PDB entry 8QYZ | X-ray diffraction, 3.00 A resolution | chains C and I of the 3 polymer chains in the assembly

[Chain C]
Name: Exportin-1
Organism: Saccharomyces cerevisiae S288C
Notes: engineered mutation(s): del(377-413)
UniProt: P30822 (XPO1_YEAST); residue numbers follow UniProt; this construct covers 1-376, 414-1084
Sequence (1048 residues; each row starts with the number of its first residue; note: 37 numbers in that range are skipped by the numbering (no residue carries them; nothing is unmodelled there); numbering starts at 0):
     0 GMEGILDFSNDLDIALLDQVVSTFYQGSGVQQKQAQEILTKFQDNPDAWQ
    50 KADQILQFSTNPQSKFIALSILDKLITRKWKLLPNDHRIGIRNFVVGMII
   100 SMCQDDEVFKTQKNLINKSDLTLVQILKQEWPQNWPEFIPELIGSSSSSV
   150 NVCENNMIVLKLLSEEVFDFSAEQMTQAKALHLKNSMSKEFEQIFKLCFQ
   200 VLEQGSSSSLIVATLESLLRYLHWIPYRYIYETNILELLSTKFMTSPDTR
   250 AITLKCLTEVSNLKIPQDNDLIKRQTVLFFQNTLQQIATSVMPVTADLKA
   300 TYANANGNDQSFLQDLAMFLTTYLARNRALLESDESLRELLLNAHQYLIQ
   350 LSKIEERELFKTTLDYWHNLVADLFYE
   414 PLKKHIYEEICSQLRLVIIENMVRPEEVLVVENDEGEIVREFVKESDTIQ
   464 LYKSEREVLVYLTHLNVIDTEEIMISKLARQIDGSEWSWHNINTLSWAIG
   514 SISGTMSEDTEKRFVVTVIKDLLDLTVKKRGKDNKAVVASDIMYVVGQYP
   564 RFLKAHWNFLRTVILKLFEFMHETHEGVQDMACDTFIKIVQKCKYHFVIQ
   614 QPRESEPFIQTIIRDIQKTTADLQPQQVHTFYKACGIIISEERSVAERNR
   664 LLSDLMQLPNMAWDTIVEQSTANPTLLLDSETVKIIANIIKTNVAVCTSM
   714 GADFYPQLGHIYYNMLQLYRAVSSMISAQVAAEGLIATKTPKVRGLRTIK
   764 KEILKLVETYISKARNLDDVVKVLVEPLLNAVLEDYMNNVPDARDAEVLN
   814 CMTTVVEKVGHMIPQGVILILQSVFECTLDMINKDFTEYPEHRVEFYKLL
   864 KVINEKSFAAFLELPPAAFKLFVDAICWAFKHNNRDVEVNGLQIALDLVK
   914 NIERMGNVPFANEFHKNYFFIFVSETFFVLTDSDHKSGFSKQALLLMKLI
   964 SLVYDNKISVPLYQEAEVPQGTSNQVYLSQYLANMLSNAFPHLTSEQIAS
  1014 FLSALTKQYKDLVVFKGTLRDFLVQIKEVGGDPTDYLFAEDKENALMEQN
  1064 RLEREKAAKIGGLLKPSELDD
Disordered / not traced: 0-2, 1056-1084
Sequence notes: expression tag (0)
Swiss-Prot annotation at these positions:
  - modified residue: Ser1080 (Phosphoserine)

[Chain I]
Name: hiNES2
Organism: synthetic construct
Sequence (16 residues; numbered 0 to 15; the number before each row is that of its first residue; numbering starts at 0):
     0 GEVDDLCELMAQLSIN

[Interface between chain C and chain I]
Residue-residue contacts - 34 pairs, chain C then chain I:
  Ile532(C) with Leu5(I), hydrophobic
  Lys533(C) with Leu5(I); Leu8(I)
  Leu536(C) with Leu8(I), hydrophobic; Met9(I); Leu12(I), hydrophobic
  Thr539(C) with Leu12(I); Ser13(I)
  Lys545(C) with Ile14(I); Asn15(I), hydrogen bond
  Lys548(C) with Ile14(I); Asn15(I)
  Ala549(C) with Ile14(I), hydrophobic
  Met556(C) with Met9(I), hydrophobic
  Phe565(C) with Leu5(I), hydrophobic
  His569(C) with Val2(I)
  Asn571(C) with Asp3(I), hydrogen bond; Cys6(I), hydrogen bond
  Phe572(C) with Leu5(I), hydrophobic; Cys6(I), hydrogen bond (backbone-side chain); Met9(I), hydrophobic
  Thr575(C) with Cys6(I); Met9(I); Ala10(I)
  Val576(C) with Met9(I), hydrophobic
  Lys579(C) with Met9(I); Ala10(I), hydrogen bond (side chain-backbone); Gln11(I); Leu12(I), hydrogen bond (side chain-backbone)
  Phe583(C) with Leu12(I), hydrophobic
  Glu586(C) with Ile14(I); Asn15(I)
  His588(C) with Ile14(I)
  Val591(C) with Ile14(I), hydrophobic
Also at the interface, not in a pair above, chain C (23 interface residues in all): Lys525, Val529, Ala552, Ile555

[Overview]
The interface between chain C and chain I involves 23 residues on one side and 12 on the other, with 6
hydrogen bonds. Among the polar pairs are Lys545(C)-Asn15(I), Asn571(C)-Asp3(I) and Asn571(C)-Cys6(I).
Here chain C is Exportin-1 (Saccharomyces cerevisiae S288C) and chain I is hiNES2 (synthetic construct). Entry
8QYZ (Crystal structure of hiNES2 in complex with Xpo1 and RanGTP) was determined by X-ray diffraction.
